4DR3 - chains A and T of the 21 polymer chains in the assembly; structure by X-ray diffraction, 3.35 A resolution.

[Chain A]
Molecule: 16S rRNA
From: Thermus thermophilus
Sequence (1522 nucleotides; each row starts with the number of its first residue; note: 42 numbers in that range are skipped by the numbering (no residue carries them; nothing is unmodelled there); a row labelled like 190A-190L holds insertion residues (190A, then the next letters in order); numbering starts at 0):
     0 UUUGUUGGAGAGUUUGAUCCUGGCUCAGGGUGAACGCUGGCGGCGUGCCU
    50 AAGACAUGCAAGUCGUGCGGG
    73 CCGCGGGGUUUU
    88 ACUCCG
    95 UGGUC
   101 AGCGGCGGACGGGUGAGUAACGCGUGGGU
  129A G
   130 ACCUACCCGGAAGAGGGGGACAACCCGGGGAAACUCGGGCUAAUCCCCCA
   180 UGUGGACCCGC
190A-190L CCCUUGGGGUGU
   191 GUCCAAAGGGCUUU
   216 GCCCGCUUCCGGAUGGGCCCGCGUCCCAUCAGCUAGUUGGUGGGGUAAUG
   266 GCCCACCAAGGCGACGACGGGUAGCCGGUCUGAGAGGAUGGCCGGCCACA
   316 GGGGCACUGAGACACGGGCCCCACUCCUACGGGAGGCAGCAGUUAGGAAU
   366 CUUCCGCAAUGGGCGCAAGCCUGACGGAGCGACGCCGCUUGGAGGAAGAA
   416 GCCCUUCGGGGUGUAAACUCCUGAA
   442 CCCGGGACGAAACCCCCGACGA
   474 GGGGACUGACGGUACCGGG
   494 GUAAUAGCGCCGGCCAACUCCGUGCCAGCAGCCGCGGUAAUACGGAGGGC
   544 GCGAGCGUUACCCGGAUUCACUGGGCGUAAAGGGCGUGUAGGCGGCCUGG
   594 GGCGUCCCAUGUGAAAGACCACGGCUCAACCGUGGGGGAGCGUGGGAUAC
   644 GCUCAGGCUAGACGGUGGGAGAGGGUGGUGGAAUUCCCGGAGUAGCGGUG
   694 AAAUGCGCAGAUACCGGGAGGAACGCCGAUGGCGAAGGCAGCCACCUGGU
   744 CCACCCGUGACGCUGAGGCGCGAAAGCGUGGGGAGCAAACCGGAUUAGAU
   794 ACCCGGGUAGUCCACGCCCUAAACGAUGCGCGCUAGGUCUCUGGGUCU
   848 CCUGGGGGCCGAAGCUAACGCGUUAAGCGCGCCGCCUGGGGAGUACGGCC
   898 GCAAGGCUGAAACUCAAAGGAAUUGACGGGGGCCCGCACAAGCGGUGGAG
   948 CAUGUGGUUUAAUUCGAAGXAACGCGAAGAACCUUACCAGGCCUUGACAU
   998 GCUAGG
 1003A G
  1004 AACCCGGGUGAAAGCCUGGGGUGCCCC
1030A-1030D GCGA
  1031 GGGGAGCCCUAGCACAGGUGCUGCAUGGCCGUCGUCAGCUCGUGCCGUGA
  1081 GGUGUUGGGUUAAGUCCCGCAACGAGCGCAACCCCCGCCGUUAGUUGCCA
  1131 GCGGUUCGGCCGGGCACUCUAACGGGACUGCCCGCGAAA
  1171 GCGGGAGGAAGGAGGGGACGACGUCUGGUCAGCAUGGCCCUUACGGCCUG
  1221 GGCGACACACGUGCUACAAUGCCCACUACAAAGCGAUGCCACCCGGCAAC
  1271 GGGGAGCUAAUCGCAAAAAGGUGGGCCCAGUUCGGAUUGGGGUCUGCAAC
  1321 CCGACCCCAUGAAGCCGGAAUCGCUAGUAAUCGCGGAUCAG
 1361A C
  1362 CAUGCCGCGGUGAAUACGUUCCCGGGCCUUGUACACACXGCCXGUXACGC
  1412 CAUGGGAGCGGGCUCUACCCGAAGUCGCCGGG
  1446 AGCCUACGGG
  1459 CAGGCGCCGAGGGUAGGGCCCGUGACUGGGGCGAAGUCGUAACAAGGUAG
  1509 CUGUACCGGAAGGUGCGGCUGGAUCCACUCCUUUCU
Unresolved in the structure: 0-4, 1534-1538
Differences from the reference sequence: conflict C1534 (A2157 in M26923.1), A1535 (C2158 in M26923.1)
Modified residues: PSU (pseudouridine-5'-monophosphate) at position 516, 7MG (7N-methyl-8-hydroguanosine-5'-monophosphate) at position 527, M2G (N2-dimethylguanosine-5'-monophosphate) at position 966, 5MC (5-methylcytidine-5'-monophosphate) at position 967, 2MG (2N-methylguanosine-5'-monophosphate) at position 1207, 5MC (5-methylcytidine-5'-monophosphate) at position 1400, 4OC (4n,o2'-methylcytidine-5'-monophosphate) at position 1402, 5MC (5-methylcytidine-5'-monophosphate) at position 1404, 5MC (5-methylcytidine-5'-monophosphate) at position 1407, UR3 (3-methyluridine-5'-monophoshate) at position 1498, MA6 (6N-dimethyladenosine-5'-monophoshate) at position 1518, MA6 (6N-dimethyladenosine-5'-monophoshate) at position 1519, PSU (pseudouridine-5'-monophosphate) at position 1540, PSU (pseudouridine-5'-monophosphate) at position 1541
Metal / ion sites: Mg2+ site 1 near U5 (its only coordinating residue here); Mg2+ site 2: G6 (shared with 1 residue of chain D); Mg2+ site 3 near G21 (its only coordinating residue here); Mg2+ site 4 near G22 (its only coordinating residue here); Mg2+ site 5: C48, G115; Mg2+ site 6 near A53 (its only coordinating residue here); Mg2+ site 7: A59, C386; Mg2+ site 8 near U62 (its only coordinating residue here); Mg2+ site 9 near U98 (its only coordinating residue here); Mg2+ site 10 near G107 (its only coordinating residue here); Mg2+ site 11 near G111 (its only coordinating residue here); Mg2+ site 12: G117, G289; 104 more Mg2+ sites not listed
Small-molecule neighbours: streptomycin (SRY): U14, C526, 7MG_527, C912, A913, A914, A915, C1490, G1491
Reported in the primary citation:
  - binding site for streptomycin: U14, C526, 7MG_527, A914, C1490, G1491
  - conformationally variable residues (helix shift, loop rearrangement): A1408, C1409, C1490 to UR3_1498, G1516 to G1520

[Chain T]
Name: 30S ribosomal protein S20
From: Thermus thermophilus
Reference sequence: P80380 (RS20_THET8); residues 1-106 here = UniProt positions 1-106
Chain sequence (106 residues; each row starts with the number of its first residue):
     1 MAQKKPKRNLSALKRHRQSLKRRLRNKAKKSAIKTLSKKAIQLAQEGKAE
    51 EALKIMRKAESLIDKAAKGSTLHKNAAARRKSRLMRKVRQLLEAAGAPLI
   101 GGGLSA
Unresolved in the structure: 1-7
Metal / ion sites: Mg2+: His73, Lys74

[Interface between chain A and chain T]
Residue-residue contacts (90):
  G102(A) - Arg17(T)  salt bridge to the phosphate
  C103(A) - Lys14(T)  salt bridge to the phosphate
  C103(A) - Arg17(T)  salt bridge to the phosphate
  C103(A) - Lys21(T)  hydrogen bond to the phosphate
  G104(A) - Lys14(T)  hydrogen bond to the base
  G104(A) - Gln18(T)  hydrogen bond to the phosphate
  G104(A) - Lys21(T)  salt bridge to the phosphate
  G105(A) - Arg22(T)  salt bridge to the phosphate
  C106(A) - Arg15(T)  base contact
  G107(A) - Arg15(T)  hydrogen bond to the base
  G108(A) - Arg15(T)  base contact
  C131(A) - Asn75(T)  phosphate contact
  C132(A) - Lys74(T)  hydrogen bond to the phosphate
  C132(A) - Asn75(T)  hydrogen bond to the phosphate
  U133(A) - Lys74(T)  salt bridge to the phosphate
  C175(A) - Arg25(T)  sugar contact
  C175(A) - Lys29(T)  phosphate contact
  C176(A) - Lys29(T)  salt bridge to the phosphate
  C177(A) - Lys65(T)  salt bridge to the phosphate
  C178(A) - Lys65(T)  salt bridge to the phosphate
  A185(A) - Glu60(T)  base contact
  A185(A) - Ala78(T)  phosphate contact
  A185(A) - Lys81(T)  hydrogen bond to the base
  C186(A) - Ala78(T)  sugar contact
  C186(A) - Lys81(T)  sugar contact
  C186(A) - Ser82(T)  hydrogen bond to the phosphate
  C186(A) - Met85(T)  hydrogen bond to the sugar
  C187(A) - Ser82(T)  hydrogen bond to the phosphate
  C187(A) - Met85(T)  sugar contact
  C187(A) - Arg89(T)  hydrogen bond to the sugar
  C187(A) - Leu104(T)  base contact
  C187(A) - Ser105(T)  hydrogen bond to the base
  C188(A) - Arg89(T)  hydrogen bond to the sugar
  C188(A) - Ser105(T)  base contact
  C188(A) - Ala106(T)  sugar contact
  U190L(A) - Ser105(T)  hydrogen bond to the base
  G191(A) - Met85(T)  base contact
  G191(A) - Gly101(T)  hydrogen bond to the sugar
  G191(A) - Gly102(T)  hydrogen bond to the sugar
  G191(A) - Gly103(T)  hydrogen bond to the base
  G191(A) - Leu104(T)  base contact
  G191(A) - Ser105(T)  hydrogen bond to the base
  U192(A) - Arg57(T)  sugar contact
  U192(A) - Glu60(T)  hydrogen bond to the sugar
  U192(A) - Gly102(T)  sugar contact
  U192(A) - Gly103(T)  sugar contact
  C193(A) - Glu60(T)  sugar contact
  C193(A) - Ser61(T)  hydrogen bond to the phosphate
  C193(A) - Asp64(T)  hydrogen bond to the sugar
  C194(A) - Ser61(T)  hydrogen bond to the phosphate
  C194(A) - Asp64(T)  sugar contact
  C194(A) - Lys65(T)  phosphate contact
  C194(A) - Lys68(T)  hydrogen bond to the phosphate
  A195(A) - Lys68(T)  salt bridge to the phosphate
  A196(A) - Lys68(T)  phosphate contact
  G259(A) - Arg83(T)  salt bridge to the phosphate
  G260(A) - Arg83(T)  salt bridge to the phosphate
  U261(A) - Arg79(T)  salt bridge to the phosphate
  U261(A) - Arg83(T)  base contact
  A262(A) - Lys74(T)  sugar contact
  A262(A) - Asn75(T)  hydrogen bond to the sugar
  A263(A) - Asn75(T)  phosphate contact
  A263(A) - Arg79(T)  salt bridge to the phosphate
  C322(A) - Ser19(T)  sugar contact
  C322(A) - Arg23(T)  sugar contact
  U323(A) - Ser19(T)  sugar contact
  U323(A) - Arg22(T)  phosphate contact
  U323(A) - Arg23(T)  sugar contact
  U323(A) - Asn26(T)  hydrogen bond to the phosphate
  G324(A) - Arg22(T)  salt bridge to the phosphate
  G324(A) - Asn26(T)  hydrogen bond to the phosphate
  G324(A) - Ser70(T)  phosphate contact
  A325(A) - Ser70(T)  hydrogen bond to the phosphate
  A325(A) - Lys74(T)  sugar contact
  G332(A) - Leu10(T)  phosphate contact
  G332(A) - His16(T)  sugar contact
  G333(A) - His16(T)  sugar contact
  A349(A) - Arg8(T)  hydrogen bond to the sugar
  U1436(A) - Arg23(T)  salt bridge to the phosphate
  G1438(A) - Lys34(T)  phosphate contact
  C1439(A) - Lys38(T)  salt bridge to the phosphate
  G1453(A) - Lys39(T)  hydrogen bond to the phosphate
  G1454(A) - Lys39(T)  salt bridge to the phosphate
  G1455(A) - Ala28(T)  phosphate contact
  G1455(A) - Ser31(T)  phosphate contact
  G1455(A) - Ala32(T)  phosphate contact
  G1455(A) - Thr35(T)  hydrogen bond to the phosphate
  C1459(A) - Lys27(T)  salt bridge to the phosphate
  C1459(A) - Ser31(T)  hydrogen bond to the phosphate
  A1460(A) - Lys27(T)  salt bridge to the phosphate
Also at the interface, not in a pair above, chain A (51 interface residues in all): C150, C174, G184, G258, G326, G331
Also at the interface, not in a pair above, chain T (50 interface residues in all): Ala12, Leu36, Ala76, Arg80, Arg86, Lys87

[In short]
51 residues of chain A and 50 residues of chain T are in contact, with 31 hydrogen bonds and 20 salt bridges.
Polar contacts include G104(A)-Lys14(T), G107(A)-Arg15(T) and A185(A)-Lys81(T). The paper reports a binding
site for streptomycin at U14(A), C526(A) and 7MG_527(A) among others; conformational variability at A1408(A),
C1409(A) and C1490(A) among others.
Chain A is 16S rRNA and chain T is 30S ribosomal protein S20, both from Thermus thermophilus; the structure,
Crystal structure of the Thermus thermophilus (HB8) 30S ribosomal subunit with streptomycin bound, was
determined by X-ray diffraction (same publication as 4DR1, 4DR2, 4DR4, 4DR5, 4DR6 and 4DR7).
